PDB entry 1H04 | X-ray diffraction, 2.00 A resolution | chain P

[Chain P]
Molecule: Complement decay-accelerating factor
Organism: Homo sapiens
Notes: fragment: extracellular scr domains 3 & 4, residues 161-285
UniProtKB: P08174 (DAF_HUMAN); residues 5-129 here correspond to UniProt positions 161-285 (UniProt number = residue number + 156)
Amino-acid sequence (125 residues; numbered 5 to 129; the number before each row is that of its first residue):
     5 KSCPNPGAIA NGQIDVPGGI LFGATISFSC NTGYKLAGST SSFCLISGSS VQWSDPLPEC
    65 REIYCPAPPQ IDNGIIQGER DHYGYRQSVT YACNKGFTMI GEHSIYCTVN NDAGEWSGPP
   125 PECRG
Disulfide bonds: Cys7-Cys48, Cys34-Cys64, Cys69-Cys111, Cys97-Cys127

[In short]
Chain P is Complement decay-accelerating factor (Homo sapiens); the structure, Human CD55 domains 3 & 4, was
determined by X-ray diffraction, deposited together with 1H2Q, 1UOT, 1H03 and 1H2P.
